Entry 8IB1 (X-ray diffraction, 1.95 A resolution); this record covers chains B and C of the 3 polymer chains in the assembly.

== Chain B ==
Molecule: LAH31 Fab heavy chain
Source organism: Homo sapiens
Notes: antibody fragment or engineered binder
Sequence (271 residues; row label = number of the first residue in the row):
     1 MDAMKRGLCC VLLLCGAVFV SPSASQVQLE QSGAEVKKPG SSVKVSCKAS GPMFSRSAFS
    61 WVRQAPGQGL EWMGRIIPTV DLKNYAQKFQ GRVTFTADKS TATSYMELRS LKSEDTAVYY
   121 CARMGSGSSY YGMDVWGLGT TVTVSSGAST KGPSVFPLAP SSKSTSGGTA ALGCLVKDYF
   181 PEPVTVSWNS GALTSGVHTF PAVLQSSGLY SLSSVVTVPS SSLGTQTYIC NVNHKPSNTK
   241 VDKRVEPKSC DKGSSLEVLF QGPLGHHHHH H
Disordered / not traced: 1-26, 163-167, 248-271
Disulfide bonds: C47-C121, C174-C230

== Chain C ==
Molecule: Hemagglutinin HA2 chain
UniProtKB: Q03909 (HEMA_I89A7); residues 1-15 here correspond to UniProt positions 450-464 (UniProt number = residue number + 449)
Sequence (15 residues; each row starts with the number of its first residue):
     1 VALENQHTID LTDSE
Disordered / not traced: 14-15

== How chain B and chain C interact ==
Residue-residue contacts (21; chain B residue first):
  S55(B) with T12(C)
  R56(B) with T12(C)
  S57(B) with T12(C)
  R75(B) with E4(C), salt bridge
  I77(B) with E4(C); T12(C)
  V80(B) with L11(C)
  L82(B) with L11(C), hydrophobic
  S126(B) with E4(C), hydrogen bond; I9(C); D10(C), hydrogen bond; L11(C), hydrogen bond (side chain-backbone)
  G127(B) with E4(C), hydrogen bond (backbone-side chain); H7(C), hydrogen bond (backbone-side chain); I9(C)
  S128(B) with H7(C); T8(C); I9(C), hydrogen bond (backbone-backbone); D10(C), hydrogen bond (side chain-backbone)
  S129(B) with D10(C), hydrogen bond
  Y130(B) with H7(C)
Also at the interface, not in a pair above, chain B (13 interface residues in all): T79

== Overview ==
Chain B and chain C form an interface of 13 and 7 residues respectively, with 8 hydrogen bonds and 1 salt
bridge. Polar contacts include R75(B)-E4(C), S126(B)-E4(C) and S126(B)-D10(C).
Chain B is LAH31 Fab heavy chain (Homo sapiens) and chain C is Hemagglutinin HA2 chain; the structure,
Structure of the LAH31 Fab bound to an influenza virus HA epitope peptide, was determined by X-ray
diffraction.
